6ESI - chains D and I of the 10 polymer chains in the assembly; structure by electron microscopy, 6.30 A resolution (low resolution: residue-level contacts below are approximate; hydrogen-bond / salt-bridge calls are withheld).

[Chain D]
Molecule: Histone H2B 1.1
Organism: Xenopus laevis
UniProtKB: P02281 (H2B11_XENLA); residues 1-122 here correspond to UniProt positions 5-126 (UniProt number = residue number + 4)
Chain sequence (122 residues; numbered 1 to 122; the number before each row is that of its first residue):
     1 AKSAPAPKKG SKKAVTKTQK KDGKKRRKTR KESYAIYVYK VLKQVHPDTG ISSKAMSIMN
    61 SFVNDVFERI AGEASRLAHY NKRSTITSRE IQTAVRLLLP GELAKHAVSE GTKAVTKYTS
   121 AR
Disordered / not traced: 1-30
Construct notes: variant Thr29 (Ser33 in P02281), Arg122 (Lys126 in P02281)
UniProt features mapped onto this chain:
  - modified residue: Lys2 (N6-acetyllysine), Lys9 (N6-acetyllysine), Ser11 (Phosphoserine), Lys12 (N6-acetyllysine), Lys17 (N6-acetyllysine)
  - glycosylation: Ser109 (O-linked (GlcNAc) serine)
  - cross-link: Lys117 (Glycyl lysine isopeptide (Lys-Gly) (interchain with G-Cter in ubiquitin))

[Chain I]
Molecule: 147-nt DNA strand
Organism: synthetic construct
Sequence (147 nucleotides; numbered -73 to 73; the number before each row is that of its first residue; numbers below 1 keep their minus sign (DA-73 is residue -73)):
   -73 ACAGGATGTA TATATCTGAC ACGTGCCTGG AGACTAGGGA GTAATCCCCT TGGCGGTTAA
   -13 AACGCGGGGG ACAGCGCGTA CGTGCGTTTA AGCGGTGCTA GAGCTGTCTA CGACCAATTG
    47 AGCGGCCTCG GCACCGGGAT TCTCCAG
Disordered / not traced: -73 to -60

[Chain D / chain I interface]
Residue-residue contacts (9):
  Lys43(D) - DA-53(I)
  Thr49(D) - DA-53(I)
  Ile51(D) - DC-54(I)
  Arg83(D) - DA-34(I)
  Arg83(D) - DG-33(I)
  Ser84(D) - DG-35(I)
  Ser84(D) - DA-34(I)
  Thr85(D) - DA-34(I)
  Tyr118(D) - DG-42(I)
Interface residues without a listed pair, chain D (8 interface residues in all): Pro47
Interface residues without a listed pair, chain I (7 interface residues in all): DC-52

[In short]
8 residues of chain D face 7 of chain I across their interface.
Here chain D is Histone H2B 1.1 (Xenopus laevis) and chain I is a 147-nt DNA strand (synthetic construct).
Entry 6ESI (Nucleosome breathing : Class 4) was determined by electron microscopy (same publication as 6ESF,
6ESG and 6ESH).
